PDB entry 9MU5 | electron microscopy, 6.30 A resolution (low resolution: residue-level contacts below are approximate; hydrogen-bond / salt-bridge calls are withheld) | chains f and T of the 8 polymer chains in the assembly

# Chain f
Protein: Histone H4
From: Drosophila melanogaster
Reference sequence: P84040 (H4_DROME); numbering as in UniProt (aligned over 24-103)
Sequence (80 residues; numbered 24 to 103; the number before each row is that of its first residue):
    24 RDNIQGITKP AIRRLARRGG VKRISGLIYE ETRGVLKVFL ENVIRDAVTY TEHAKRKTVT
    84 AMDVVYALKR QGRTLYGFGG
Swiss-Prot annotation at these positions:
  - modified residue: Lys32 (N6-succinyllysine), Lys78 (N6-succinyllysine), Lys80 (N6-succinyllysine), Thr81 (Phosphothreonine), Thr83 (Phosphothreonine), Lys92 (N6-succinyllysine)

# Chain T
Molecule: 133-nt DNA strand
From: Drosophila melanogaster
Sequence (133 nucleotides; numbered -84 to 48; the number before each row is that of its first residue; numbers below 1 keep their minus sign (DA-84 is residue -84)):
   -84 ATATATATAT ATATAAGAAT CCCGGTGCCG AGGCCGCTCA ATTGGTCGTA GACAGCTCTA
   -24 GCACCGCTTA AACGCACGTA CGCGCTGTCC CCCGCGTTTT AACCGCCAAG GGGATTACTC
    36 CCTAGTCTCC AGG

# How chain f and chain T interact
Residue-residue contacts - 9 pairs, chain f then chain T:
  Thr31(f) with DA-13(T); DC-12(T)
  Lys32(f) with DC-12(T)
  Pro33(f) with DA-13(T); DC-12(T)
  Ala34(f) with DA-13(T)
  Arg37(f) with DA-13(T)
  Lys45(f) with DC-4(T)
  Arg46(f) with DC-4(T)
Other interface residues (no listed pair), chain T (5 interface residues in all): DA-14, DA-5

# In short
7 residues of chain f and 5 residues of chain T are in contact.
Chain f is Histone H4 and chain T is a 133-nt DNA strand, both from Drosophila melanogaster; the structure,
Structure of a native Drosophila melanogaster hexameric nucleosome, was determined by electron microscopy.
